PDB entry 3KQI | X-ray diffraction, 1.78 A resolution | chains A and B

Chain A:
Protein: PHD finger protein 2
From: Homo sapiens
Notes: fragment: PHD finger
UniProtKB: O75151 (PHF2_HUMAN); residues 1-70 here = UniProt positions 1-70
Sequence (75 residues; row label = number of the first residue in the row; numbers below 1 keep their minus sign (Gly-4 is residue -4)):
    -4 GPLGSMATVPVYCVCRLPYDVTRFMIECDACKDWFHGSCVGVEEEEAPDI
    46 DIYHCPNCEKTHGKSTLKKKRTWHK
Not modelled in the structure: -4 to -2, 70
Construct notes: expression tag (-4 to 0)
Metal / ion sites: Zn2+ site 1: Cys8, Cys10, His31, Cys34; Zn2+ site 2: Cys23, Cys26, Cys50, Cys53
Ligand contacts: Mg2+ (MG): Lys63, Arg66, Thr67
Curated features (UniProtKB/Swiss-Prot):
  - zinc finger: Pro5 to Thr56 (PHD-type)
  - mutagenesis: Tyr7 (Y7A: Abolishes binding to H3K4me2 and H3K4me3), Trp29 (W29A: Abolishes binding to H3K4me2 and H3K4me3)
Reported in the primary citation:
  - Zn2+ coordination: Cys50, Cys53
  - mutagenesis - W29A: abolished binding to H3K4Me3 peptide (chain B)
  - mutagenesis - W29A: decreased localization to rDNA promoters
  - mutagenesis - W29A: decreased catalytic activity
  - mutagenesis - W29A: unchanged expression

Chain B:
Protein: H3K4Me3 peptide
UniProtKB: P68431 (H31_HUMAN); numbering as in UniProt (aligned over 1-12)
Sequence (12 residues; numbered 1 to 12; the number before each row is that of its first residue):
     1 ARTKQTARKSTG
Not modelled in the structure: 7-12
Modified positions: Lys4 (n-trimethyllysine; M3L)

Interface between chain A and chain B:
Pairs across the interface (19; chain A residue first):
  Tyr7(A) with Lys4(B)
  Tyr14(A) with Lys4(B)
  Thr17(A) with Thr6(B)
  Arg18(A) with Thr6(B)
  Phe19(A) with Thr3(B); Lys4(B); Thr6(B)
  Met20(A) with Thr3(B); Lys4(B), hydrogen bond (backbone-backbone)
  Ile21(A) with Ala1(B), hydrophobic; Arg2(B)
  Glu22(A) with Arg2(B), salt bridge
  Trp29(A) with Arg2(B); Thr3(B); Lys4(B)
  Glu39(A) with Gln5(B); Thr6(B), hydrogen bond
  Ile45(A) with Ala1(B), hydrogen bond (backbone-backbone)
  Asp46(A) with Ala1(B), hydrogen bond (backbone-backbone)
Also at the interface, not in a pair above, chain A (16 interface residues in all): Val16, Ala42, Tyr48, Lys63

Summary:
16 residues of chain A face 6 of chain B across their interface, with 4 hydrogen bonds and 1 salt bridge.
Polar pairs include Glu22(A)-Arg2(B), Glu39(A)-Thr6(B) and Met20(A)-Lys4(B). Bound to chain A: Mg2+. From the
paper: W29A of chain A abolishes binding to H3K4Me3 peptide (chain B); Zn2+ coordination by Cys50(A) and
Cys53(A).
Here chain A is PHD finger protein 2 (Homo sapiens) and chain B is H3K4Me3 peptide. Entry 3KQI (crystal
structure of PHF2 PHD domain complexed with H3K4Me3 peptide) was determined by X-ray diffraction.
